8SKJ - chains A and E; structure by X-ray diffraction, 2.01 A resolution.

== Chain A ==
Protein: NbA1
Chain sequence (132 residues; each row starts with the number of its first residue):
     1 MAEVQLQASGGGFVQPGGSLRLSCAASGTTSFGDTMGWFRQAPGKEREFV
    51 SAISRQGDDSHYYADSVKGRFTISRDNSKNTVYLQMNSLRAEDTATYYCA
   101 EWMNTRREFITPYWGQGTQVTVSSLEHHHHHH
Not modelled in the structure: 1-3, 57, 125-132
Cystine bridges: Cys24-Cys99
What the authors report for this chain:
  - mutagenesis - D59DEL/S60K: increased binding to N-terminal V5-tagged arrestin

== Chain E ==
Protein: V5 Epitope Tag Peptide
Notes: fragment: gly-lys-pro-ile-pro-asn-pro-leu-leu-gly-leu-asp-ser-thr
Chain sequence (14 residues; each row starts with the number of its first residue):
   106 GKPIPNPLLGLDST

== Interface between chain A and chain E ==
Residue-residue contacts (35):
  Arg47(A) - Ile109(E)
  Phe49(A) - Pro112(E)  hydrophobic
  Phe49(A) - Leu113(E)  hydrophobic
  Phe49(A) - Leu116(E)  hydrophobic
  Ala52(A) - Leu113(E)  hydrophobic
  Asp59(A) - Thr119(E)
  Ser60(A) - Ser118(E)
  Ser60(A) - Thr119(E)
  His61(A) - Ser118(E)
  His61(A) - Thr119(E)  hydrogen bond (backbone-backbone)
  Tyr62(A) - Leu113(E)  hydrophobic
  Tyr62(A) - Leu116(E)
  Tyr62(A) - Asp117(E)
  Tyr62(A) - Ser118(E)
  Tyr63(A) - Leu116(E)
  Trp102(A) - Pro112(E)  hydrophobic
  Asn104(A) - Leu113(E)
  Thr105(A) - Asn111(E)
  Arg106(A) - Asn111(E)
  Arg107(A) - Asn111(E)  hydrogen bond (backbone-side chain)
  Arg107(A) - Leu114(E)
  Glu108(A) - Pro110(E)
  Glu108(A) - Asn111(E)  hydrogen bond (backbone-backbone)
  Phe109(A) - Ile109(E)
  Phe109(A) - Pro110(E)
  Phe109(A) - Asn111(E)
  Ile110(A) - Pro108(E)
  Ile110(A) - Ile109(E)  hydrogen bond (backbone-backbone)
  Ile110(A) - Asn111(E)
  Ile110(A) - Pro112(E)
  Thr111(A) - Gly106(E)
  Pro112(A) - Gly106(E)  hydrogen bond (backbone-backbone)
  Pro112(A) - Lys107(E)
  Pro112(A) - Ile109(E)  hydrophobic
  Tyr113(A) - Gly106(E)
Other interface residues (no listed pair), chain A (22 interface residues in all): Thr35, Phe39, Trp114

== Overview ==
22 residues of chain A face 13 of chain E across their interface; the contacts include 5 hydrogen bonds. Polar
contacts include Arg107(A)-Asn111(E), His61(A)-Thr119(E) and Glu108(A)-Asn111(E). From the paper: D59DEL/S60K
of chain A increase binding to N-terminal V5-tagged arrestin.
Chain A is NbA1 and chain E is V5 Epitope Tag Peptide; the structure, Crystal structure of a Nanobody bound to
the V5 peptide, was determined by X-ray diffraction.
